1FZC - chains E and F of the 10 polymer chains in the assembly; structure by X-ray diffraction, 2.30 A resolution.

[Chain E]
Protein: Fibrin
Organism: Homo sapiens
Notes: fragment: double-d
UniProt: P02675 (FIBB_HUMAN); residues 134-461 here correspond to UniProt positions 164-491 (UniProt number = residue number + 30)
Sequence (328 residues; row label = number of the first residue in the row):
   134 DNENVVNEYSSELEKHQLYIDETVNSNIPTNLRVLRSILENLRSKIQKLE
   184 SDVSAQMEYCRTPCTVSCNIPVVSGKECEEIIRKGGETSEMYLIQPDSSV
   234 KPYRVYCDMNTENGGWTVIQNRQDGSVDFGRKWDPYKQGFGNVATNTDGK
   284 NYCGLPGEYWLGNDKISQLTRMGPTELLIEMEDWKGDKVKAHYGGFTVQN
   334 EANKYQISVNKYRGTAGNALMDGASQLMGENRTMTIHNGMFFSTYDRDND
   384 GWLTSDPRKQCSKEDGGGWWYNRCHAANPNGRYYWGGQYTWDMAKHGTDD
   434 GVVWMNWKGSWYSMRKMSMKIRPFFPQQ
Unresolved in the structure: 134-150, 459-461
Cystine bridges: C201-C286, C211-C240, C394-C407
Covalent attachments: N-acetylglucosamine (NAG) linked to N364
Metal / ion sites: Ca2+: D381, D383, W385
Curated features (UniProtKB/Swiss-Prot):
  - glycosylation: N364 (N-linked (GlcNAc...) asparagine)

[Chain F]
Protein: Fibrin
Organism: Homo sapiens
Notes: fragment: double-d
UniProt: P02679 (FIBG_HUMAN); aligned to UniProt positions 111-429 over residues 88-406 (the alignment contains insertions or deletions, so no single offset holds)
Sequence (319 residues; row label = number of the first residue in the row):
    88 KMLEEIMKYEASILTHDSSIRYLQEIYNSNNQKIVNLKEKVAQLEAQCQE
   138 PCKDTVQIHDITGKDCQDIANKGAKQSGLYFIKPLKANQQFLVYCEIDGS
   188 GNGWTVFQKRLDGSVDFKKNWIQYKEGFGHLSPTGTTEFWLGNEKIHLIS
   238 TQSAIPYALRVELEDWNGRTSTADYAMFKVGPEADKYRLTYAYFAGGDAG
   288 DAFDGFDFGDDPSDKFFTSHNGMQFSTWDNDNDKFEGNCAEQDGSGWWMN
   338 KCHAGHLNGVYYQGGTYSKASTPNGYDNGIIWATWKTRWYSMKKTTMKII
   388 PFNRLTIGEGQQHHLGGAK
Unresolved in the structure: 88-96, 398-406
Cystine bridges: C153-C182, C326-C339
Differences from the reference sequence: conflict K88 (Ile114 in P02679)
Metal / ion sites: Ca2+: D318, D320, F322, G324

[Interface between chain E and chain F]
Contacting residue pairs - 84 pairs, chain E then chain F:
  D154(E) with E97(F)
  V157(E) with I100(F); L101(F), hydrophobic; H103(F), hydrogen bond (backbone-side chain)
  N158(E) with I100(F)
  I161(E) with H103(F)
  P162(E) with H103(F)
  L165(E) with S106(F); I107(F), hydrophobic; L110(F)
  L168(E) with L110(F), hydrophobic
  R169(E) with S106(F), hydrogen bond; Y109(F); L110(F)
  L172(E) with L110(F); I113(F), hydrophobic; Y114(F), hydrophobic; N117(F)
  E173(E) with I113(F)
  L175(E) with N117(F)
  R176(E) with I113(F); N117(F); K120(F)
  I179(E) with N117(F); K120(F); I121(F), hydrophobic
  L182(E) with L124(F), hydrophobic
  E183(E) with L124(F); K127(F), hydrogen bond (backbone-side chain)
  V186(E) with K127(F)
  S187(E) with K127(F)
  Q189(E) with L131(F)
  M190(E) with L131(F), hydrophobic; Q134(F)
  C193(E) with C135(F), hydrogen bond
  C197(E) with C139(F), disulfide; K140(F), hydrogen bond (backbone-backbone)
  T198(E) with K140(F)
  V199(E) with K140(F), hydrogen bond (backbone-backbone); D141(F); T142(F), hydrogen bond (backbone-backbone)
  S200(E) with D141(F); T142(F), hydrogen bond
  C201(E) with D141(F), hydrogen bond (backbone-side chain); V143(F)
  N202(E) with V143(F); H217(F); L218(F); S219(F); P220(F)
  I203(E) with V143(F), hydrophobic; I145(F), hydrophobic; L179(F), hydrophobic; H217(F); L218(F), hydrogen bond (backbone-backbone)
  P204(E) with G216(F); H217(F)
  V205(E) with G214(F); F215(F); G216(F), hydrogen bond (backbone-backbone); F226(F), hydrophobic; W227(F); L228(F); K232(F)
  V206(E) with G214(F)
  R216(E) with I209(F)
  K217(E) with I209(F); E213(F), salt bridge
  G218(E) with Q210(F), hydrogen bond (backbone-side chain)
  E220(E) with Q210(F)
  E223(E) with H217(F), salt bridge
  Q228(E) with Q176(F); Q177(F), hydrogen bond
  P235(E) with F168(F), hydrophobic; Q177(F)
  R237(E) with D141(F), salt bridge
  D261(E) with E132(F); Q136(F)
  R264(E) with Q136(F), hydrogen bond (side chain-backbone)
  G274(E) with P138(F)
  N275(E) with P138(F); C139(F), hydrogen bond (side chain-backbone)
  N284(E) with T224(F)
  Y285(E) with H217(F)
Also at the interface, not in a pair above, chain E (45 interface residues in all): L226
Also at the interface, not in a pair above, chain F (50 interface residues in all): V128, Q130, L166, S201
Inter-chain disulfides: C197(E)-C139(F)

[Overview]
45 residues of chain E and 50 residues of chain F are in contact, with 1 disulfide bond, 15 hydrogen bonds and
3 salt bridges. Polar contacts include K217(E)-E213(F), E223(E)-H217(F) and R237(E)-D141(F).
N-acetylglucosamine is covalently linked to N364(E).
Chain E is Fibrin and chain F is Fibrin, both from Homo sapiens; the structure, Crystal structure of fragment
double-D from human fibrin with two different bound ligands, was determined by X-ray diffraction.
